PDB entry 8ZAD | X-ray diffraction, 2.10 A resolution | chain A

== Chain A ==
Molecule: Aba 3 protein
Source organism: Rutstroemia sp. NJR-2017a WRK4
Reference sequence: A0A2S7P8J3 (A0A2S7P8J3_9HELO); numbering as in UniProt (aligned over 67-442)
Amino-acid sequence (405 residues; row label = number of the first residue in the row):
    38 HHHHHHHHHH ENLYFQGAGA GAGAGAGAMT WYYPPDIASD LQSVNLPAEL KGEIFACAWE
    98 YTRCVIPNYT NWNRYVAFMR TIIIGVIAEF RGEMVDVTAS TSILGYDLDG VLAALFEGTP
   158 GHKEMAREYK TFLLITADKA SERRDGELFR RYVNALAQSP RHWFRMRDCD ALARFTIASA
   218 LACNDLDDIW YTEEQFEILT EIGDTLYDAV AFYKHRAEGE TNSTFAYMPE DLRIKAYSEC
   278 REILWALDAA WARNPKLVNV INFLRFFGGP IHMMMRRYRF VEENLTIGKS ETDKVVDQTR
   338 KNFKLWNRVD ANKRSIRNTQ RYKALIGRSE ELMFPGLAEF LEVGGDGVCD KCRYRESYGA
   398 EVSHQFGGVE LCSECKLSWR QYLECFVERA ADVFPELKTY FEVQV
Not modelled in the structure: 38-65, 327-353, 437-442
Differences from the reference sequence: expression tag (38-66)
Ion coordination: Zn2+: Cys-386, Cys-389, Cys-409, Cys-412

== Overview ==
Cys-386, Cys-389, Cys-409 and Cys-412 form the Zn2+ site.
Chain A is Aba 3 protein (Rutstroemia sp. NJR-2017a WRK4); the structure, Crystal structure of RuABA3 from
Rutstroemia sp. NJR-2017a WRK4, was determined by X-ray diffraction, deposited together with 8ZAC, 8ZAE, 8ZAF
and 8ZAG.
